2BNW - chains A and E of the 8 polymer chains in the assembly; structure by X-ray diffraction, 2.45 A resolution.

# Chain A
Molecule: Orf omega
From: Streptococcus pyogenes
Notes: fragment: ribbon-helix-helix domain, residues 20-71
UniProtKB: Q57468 (Q57468_STRPY); residues 20-71 here = UniProt positions 20-71
Chain sequence (53 residues; row label = number of the first residue in the row):
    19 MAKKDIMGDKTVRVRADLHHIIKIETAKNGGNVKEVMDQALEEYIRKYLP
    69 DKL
Disordered / not traced: 19-22
What the authors report for this chain:
  - binding site for the 18-nt DNA strand: Lys28, Thr29, Arg31
  - binding site for the 18-nt DNA strand (chain E): Thr29, His37, Lys41, Val51, Lys52
  - specificity-determining residues: Thr29, Arg31
  - mutagenesis - T29A (100-fold): decreased binding to PcopS

# Chain E
Molecule: 18-nt DNA strand
Sequence (18 nucleotides; row label = number of the first residue in the row):
     1 GAATCACAAATCACAAGC

# Chain A / chain E interface
Contacting residue pairs - 8 pairs, chain A then chain E:
  Thr29(A) - DC5(E)  base contact
  His37(A) - DT4(E)  salt bridge to the phosphate
  Lys41(A) - DT4(E)  salt bridge to the phosphate
  Asn50(A) - DA2(E)  phosphate contact
  Asn50(A) - DA3(E)  phosphate contact
  Val51(A) - DA3(E)  hydrogen bond to the phosphate
  Lys52(A) - DA2(E)  phosphate contact
  Lys52(A) - DA3(E)  hydrogen bond to the phosphate
Other interface residues (no listed pair), chain A (8 interface residues in all): Asp27, Arg31
Other interface residues (no listed pair), chain E (6 interface residues in all): DA6, DC7

# In short
The interface between chain A and chain E involves 8 residues on one side and 6 on the other, with 2 hydrogen
bonds and 2 salt bridges. Polar pairs include Val51(A)-DA3(E), Lys52(A)-DA3(E) and His37(A)-DT4(E). From the
paper: a binding site for the 18-nt DNA strand (chain E) at Thr29(A), His37(A) and Lys41(A) among others; T29A
of chain A reduces binding to PcopS.
Chain A is Orf omega (Streptococcus pyogenes) and chain E is an 18-nt DNA strand; the structure, Structural
basis for cooperative binding of Ribbon-Helix-Helix Omega repressor to direct DNA heptad repeats, was
determined by X-ray diffraction together with 2BNZ and 2CAX from the same study.
